Entry 1G7T (X-ray diffraction, 2.00 A resolution); this record covers chain A.

[Chain A]
Name: Translation initiation factor IF2/EIF5B
Organism: Methanothermobacter thermautotrophicus
Reference sequence: O26359 (IF2P_METTH); residues 1-594 here = UniProt positions 1-594
Amino-acid sequence (594 residues; numbered 1 to 594; the number before each row is that of its first residue):
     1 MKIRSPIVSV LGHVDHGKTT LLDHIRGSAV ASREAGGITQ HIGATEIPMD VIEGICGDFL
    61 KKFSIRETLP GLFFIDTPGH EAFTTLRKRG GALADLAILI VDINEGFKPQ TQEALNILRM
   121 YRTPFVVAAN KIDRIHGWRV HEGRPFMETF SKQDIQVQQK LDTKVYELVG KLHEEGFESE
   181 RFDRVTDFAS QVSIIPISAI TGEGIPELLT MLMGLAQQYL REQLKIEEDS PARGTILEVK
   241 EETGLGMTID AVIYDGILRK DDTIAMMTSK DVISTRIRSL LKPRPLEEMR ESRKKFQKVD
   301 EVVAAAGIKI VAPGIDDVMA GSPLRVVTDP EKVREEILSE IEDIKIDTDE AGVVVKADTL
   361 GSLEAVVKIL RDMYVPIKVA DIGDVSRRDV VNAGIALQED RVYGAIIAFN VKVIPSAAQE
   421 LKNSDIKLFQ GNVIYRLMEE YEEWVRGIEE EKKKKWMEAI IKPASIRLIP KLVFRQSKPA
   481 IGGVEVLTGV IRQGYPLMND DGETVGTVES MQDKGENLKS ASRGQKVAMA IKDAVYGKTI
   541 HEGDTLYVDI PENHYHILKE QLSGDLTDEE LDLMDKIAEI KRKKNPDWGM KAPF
Not modelled in the structure: 34-37, 286-291, 559-565, 587-594
Metal / ion sites: Mg2+: Thr-19 (together with GMP-PNP)
Ligand contacts: GMP-PNP (GNP; phosphoaminophosphonic acid-guanylate ester): His-13, Val-14, Asp-15, His-16, Gly-17, Lys-18, Thr-19, Thr-20, His-80, Glu-81, Asn-130, Lys-131, Asp-133, Arg-134, Ser-198, Ala-199, Ile-200
Swiss-Prot annotation at these positions:
  - region: Gly-12 to Thr-19 (G1), Gly-37 to His-41 (G2), Asp-76 to Gly-79 (G3), Asn-130 to Asp-133 (G4), Ser-198 to Ile-200 (G5)
  - binding site (GTP): Gly-12 to Thr-19, Asp-76 to His-80, Asn-130 to Asp-133

[Overview]
Ligands of chain A: GMP-PNP. UniProt lists 17 GTP-binding residues.
Chain A is Translation initiation factor IF2/EIF5B (Methanothermobacter thermautotrophicus); the structure,
X-ray structure of translation initiation factor IF2/EIF5B complexed with gdpnp, was determined by X-ray
diffraction (same publication as 1G7R and 1G7S).
